Entry 9E2Y (electron microscopy, 3.20 A resolution); this record covers chains 2 and 6 of the 14 polymer chains in the assembly.

[Chain 2]
Molecule: DNA replication licensing factor MCM2
From: Saccharomyces cerevisiae W303
Notes: EC 3.6.4.12
Reference sequence: P29469 (MCM2_YEAST); residue numbers follow UniProt; this construct covers 1-868
Sequence (868 residues; each row starts with the number of its first residue):
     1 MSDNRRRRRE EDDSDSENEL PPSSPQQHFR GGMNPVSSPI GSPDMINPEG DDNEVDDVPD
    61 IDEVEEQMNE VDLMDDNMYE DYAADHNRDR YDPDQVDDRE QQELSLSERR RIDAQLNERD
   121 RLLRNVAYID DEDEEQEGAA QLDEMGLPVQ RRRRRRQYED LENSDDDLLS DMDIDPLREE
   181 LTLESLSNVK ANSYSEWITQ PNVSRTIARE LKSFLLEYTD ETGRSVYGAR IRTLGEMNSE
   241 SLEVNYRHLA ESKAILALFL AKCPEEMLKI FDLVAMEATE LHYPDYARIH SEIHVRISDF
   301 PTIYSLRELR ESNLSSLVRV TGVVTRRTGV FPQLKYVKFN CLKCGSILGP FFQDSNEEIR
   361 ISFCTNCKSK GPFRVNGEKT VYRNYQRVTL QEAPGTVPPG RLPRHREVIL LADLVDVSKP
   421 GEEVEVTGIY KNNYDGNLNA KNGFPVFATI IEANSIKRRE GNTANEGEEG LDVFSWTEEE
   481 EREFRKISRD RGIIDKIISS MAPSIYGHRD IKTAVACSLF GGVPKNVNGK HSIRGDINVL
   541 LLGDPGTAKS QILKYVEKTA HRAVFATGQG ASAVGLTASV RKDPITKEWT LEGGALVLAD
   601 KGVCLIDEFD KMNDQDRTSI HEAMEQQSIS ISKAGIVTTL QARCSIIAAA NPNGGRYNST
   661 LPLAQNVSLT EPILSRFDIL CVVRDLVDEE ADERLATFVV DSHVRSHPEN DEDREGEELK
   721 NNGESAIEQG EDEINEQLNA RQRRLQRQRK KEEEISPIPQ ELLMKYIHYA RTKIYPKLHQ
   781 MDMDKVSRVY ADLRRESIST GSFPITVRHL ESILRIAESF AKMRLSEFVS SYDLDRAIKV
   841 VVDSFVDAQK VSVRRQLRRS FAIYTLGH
Disordered / not traced: 1-173, 711-738, 866-868
UniProt features mapped onto this chain:
  - zinc finger: Cys-341 to Cys-367 (C4-type)
  - motif: Ser-675 to Asp-678 (Arginine finger)
  - binding site (ATP): Gly-543 to Ser-550
  - modified residue (Phosphoserine): Ser-14, Ser-16, Ser-23, Ser-164, Ser-170
  - natural variant: Glu-392 (E392K: In allele MCM2-1)
  - mutagenesis: Cys-364 (C364Y/F/S/H: Loss of activity), Cys-367 (C367Y/F/S/H: Loss of activity), Lys-549 (K549A: Reduces MCM2-7 complex helicase activity. Abolishes MCM2-7 complex helicase activity; when associated with MCM5 A-422. Reduces MCM2-7 complex helicase activity; when associated with MCM3 A-415), Arg-676 (R676A: Loss of MCM2-7 complex helicase activity)
Ion coordination: Zn2+: Cys-341, Cys-364; Mg2+: Ser-550 (together with ADP)
Ligand contacts:
  - ADP (adenosine-5'-diphosphate): Ser-504, Ile-505, Tyr-506, Gly-507, His-508, Asp-544, Pro-545, Gly-546, Thr-547, Ala-548, Lys-549, Ser-550, Gln-551, Leu-695, Val-699
  - ATP (adenosine-5'-triphosphate): His-531, Ile-533, Glu-625, Gln-626, Ser-675, Arg-676, Val-807, Arg-808, Glu-811, Arg-815

[Chain 6]
Molecule: DNA replication licensing factor MCM6
From: Saccharomyces cerevisiae W303
Notes: EC 3.6.4.12
Reference sequence: P53091 (MCM6_YEAST); numbering as in UniProt (aligned over 1-1017)
Sequence (1017 residues; numbered 1 to 1017; the number before each row is that of its first residue):
     1 MSSPFPADTP SSNRPSNSSP PPSSIGAGFG SSSGLDSQIG SRLHFPSSSQ PHVSNSQTGP
    61 FVNDSTQFSS QRLQTDGSAT NDMEGNEPAR SFKSRALNHV KKVDDVTGEK VREAFEQFLE
   121 DFSVQSTDTG EVEKVYRAQI EFMKIYDLNT IYIDYQHLSM RENGALAMAI SEQYYRFLPF
   181 LQKGLRRVVR KYAPELLNTS DSLKRSEGDE GQADEDEQQD DDMNGSSLPR DSGSSAAPGN
   241 GTSAMATRSI TTSTSPEQTE RVFQISFFNL PTVHRIRDIR SEKIGSLLSI SGTVTRTSEV
   301 RPELYKASFT CDMCRAIVDN VEQSFKYTEP TFCPNPSCEN RAFWTLNVTR SRFLDWQKVR
   361 IQENANEIPT GSMPRTLDVI LRGDSVERAK PGDRCKFTGV EIVVPDVTQL GLPGVKPSST
   421 LDTRGISKTT EGLNSGVTGL RSLGVRDLTY KISFLACHVI SIGSNIGASS PDANSNNRET
   481 ELQMAANLQA NNVYQDNERD QEVFLNSLSS DEINELKEMV KDEHIYDKLV RSIAPAVFGH
   541 EAVKKGILLQ MLGGVHKSTV EGIKLRGDIN ICVVGDPSTS KSQFLKYVVG FAPRSVYTSG
   601 KASSAAGLTA AVVRDEEGGD YTIEAGALML ADNGICCIDE FDKMDISDQV AIHEAMEQQT
   661 ISIAKAGIHA TLNARTSILA AANPVGGRYN RKLSLRGNLN MTAPIMSRFD LFFVILDDCN
   721 EKIDTELASH IVDLHMKRDE AIEPPFSAEQ LRRYIKYART FKPILTKEAR SYLVEKYKEL
   781 RKDDAQGFSR SSYRITVRQL ESMIRLSEAI ARANCVDEIT PSFIAEAYDL LRQSIIRVDV
   841 DDVEMDEEFD NIESQSHAAS GNNDDNDDGT GSGVITSEPP ADIEEGQSEA TARPGTSEKK
   901 KTTVTYDKYV SMMNMIVRKI AEVDREGAEE LTAVDIVDWY LLQKENDLGS LAEYWEERRL
   961 AFKVIKRLVK DRILMEIHGT RHNLRDLENE ENENNKTVYV IHPNCEVLDQ LEPQDSS
Disordered / not traced: 1-90, 125-131, 201-251, 419-428, 464-499, 786-792, 836-1017
UniProt features mapped onto this chain:
  - motif: Ser-707 to Asp-710 (Arginine finger)
  - binding site (ATP): Gly-575 to Ser-582
  - modified residue: Ser-78 (Phosphoserine), Ser-249 (Phosphoserine), Ser-372 (Phosphoserine), Thr-766 (Phosphothreonine)
  - mutagenesis: Lys-581 (K581A: Loss of MCM2-7 complex helicase activity)
Ion coordination: Zn2+: Cys-311, Cys-314, Cys-333, Cys-338; Mg2+: Ser-582 (together with ATP)
Ligand contacts:
  - ADP (adenosine-5'-diphosphate): Leu-565, Glu-657, Gln-658, Arg-708, Val-797, Arg-798, Glu-801
  - ATP: Ala-536, Val-537, Phe-538, His-540, Asp-576, Pro-577, Ser-578, Thr-579, Ser-580, Lys-581, Ser-582, Gln-583, Asp-639, Asn-683, Leu-727, His-730, Ile-731

[Chain 2 / chain 6 interface]
Contacting residue pairs (134):
  Ser-187(2) / Thr-252(6)  hydrogen bond (side chain-backbone)
  Ser-187(2) / Ser-253(6)
  Val-189(2) / Thr-254(6)  hydrogen bond (backbone-side chain)
  Val-189(2) / Pro-256(6)  hydrophobic
  Ala-191(2) / Pro-256(6)
  Asn-192(2) / Pro-256(6)
  Ser-193(2) / Glu-257(6)
  Tyr-194(2) / Ser-253(6)
  Tyr-194(2) / Pro-256(6)
  Tyr-194(2) / Glu-257(6)
  Arg-307(2) / Glu-387(6)
  Arg-310(2) / Asp-355(6)
  Arg-310(2) / Glu-387(6)
  Glu-311(2) / Phe-353(6)
  Glu-311(2) / Asp-355(6)  hydrogen bond (backbone-side chain)
  Leu-314(2) / Pro-302(6)  hydrophobic
  Thr-325(2) / Asp-620(6)
  Arg-360(2) / Thr-345(6)
  Ser-362(2) / Phe-343(6)
  Pro-394(2) / Ala-670(6)  hydrophobic
  Pro-394(2) / Leu-672(6)  hydrophobic
  Gly-395(2) / Asn-673(6)  hydrogen bond (backbone-side chain)
  Pro-399(2) / Met-629(6)
  Pro-399(2) / Leu-630(6)
  Gly-400(2) / Ala-625(6)
  Arg-401(2) / Lys-390(6)
  Arg-401(2) / Pro-391(6)  hydrogen bond (side chain-backbone)
  Arg-404(2) / Thr-297(6)  hydrogen bond (side chain-backbone)
  Arg-404(2) / Ser-298(6)  hydrogen bond (side chain-backbone)
  Arg-404(2) / Glu-387(6)  salt bridge
  Gly-421(2) / His-669(6)
  Asn-432(2) / Val-348(6)
  Asn-432(2) / Phe-353(6)
  Tyr-434(2) / Tyr-327(6)  hydrophobic
  Tyr-434(2) / Leu-412(6)
  Tyr-434(2) / Pro-413(6)
  Gly-436(2) / Leu-412(6)
  Gly-436(2) / Val-415(6)
  Leu-438(2) / Arg-301(6)
  Asn-439(2) / Phe-325(6)
  Asn-439(2) / Tyr-327(6)
  Asn-439(2) / Val-407(6)
  Asn-439(2) / Leu-412(6)
  Ala-440(2) / Thr-408(6)
  Ala-440(2) / Leu-412(6)
  Asn-442(2) / Trp-356(6)
  Asn-442(2) / Lys-358(6)
  Gly-443(2) / Phe-325(6)
  Gly-443(2) / Val-407(6)
  Phe-444(2) / Glu-303(6)
  Phe-444(2) / Phe-325(6)
  Phe-444(2) / Trp-356(6)
  Phe-444(2) / Arg-382(6)
  Phe-444(2) / Val-404(6)  hydrophobic
  Pro-445(2) / Glu-303(6)
  Pro-445(2) / Leu-304(6)  hydrogen bond (backbone-backbone)
  Pro-445(2) / Ser-324(6)
  Val-446(2) / Arg-301(6)
  Val-446(2) / Pro-302(6)
  Val-446(2) / Trp-356(6)  hydrophobic
  Phe-447(2) / Pro-302(6)  hydrogen bond (backbone-backbone)
  Phe-447(2) / Leu-346(6)  hydrophobic
  Phe-447(2) / Phe-353(6)  hydrophobic
  Thr-449(2) / Pro-302(6)
  Glu-460(2) / His-669(6)  salt bridge
  Ala-502(2) / Glu-561(6)
  Pro-503(2) / Glu-561(6)
  Ser-504(2) / Thr-559(6)
  Ser-504(2) / Glu-561(6)  hydrogen bond
  Gly-546(2) / Val-797(6)
  Ser-550(2) / Gln-658(6)
  Gln-551(2) / Ile-563(6)
  Gln-551(2) / Lys-564(6)
  Gln-551(2) / Gln-658(6)  hydrogen bond
  Lys-554(2) / Glu-654(6)  salt bridge
  Lys-554(2) / Thr-660(6)
  Lys-558(2) / Glu-561(6)
  Phe-565(2) / Ser-662(6)
  Thr-567(2) / Glu-654(6)  hydrogen bond
  Thr-567(2) / Ser-662(6)
  Gln-569(2) / Ile-646(6)
  Gln-569(2) / Ser-647(6)
  Gln-569(2) / Val-650(6)
  Gln-569(2) / Lys-665(6)
  Gly-570(2) / Ser-662(6)
  Gly-570(2) / Ile-663(6)
  Gly-570(2) / Ala-664(6)  hydrogen bond (backbone-backbone)
  Ala-571(2) / Ala-664(6)
  Ser-572(2) / Ala-664(6)  hydrogen bond (backbone-backbone)
  Ser-572(2) / Lys-665(6)
  Ser-572(2) / Ala-666(6)
  Gly-575(2) / Ala-664(6)
  Gly-575(2) / Lys-665(6)
  Gly-575(2) / Ala-666(6)
  Arg-581(2) / Arg-614(6)
  Arg-581(2) / Asp-620(6)
  Pro-584(2) / Gly-618(6)
  Glu-592(2) / Gly-667(6)
  Glu-608(2) / His-653(6)  salt bridge
  Lys-611(2) / Val-650(6)
  Lys-611(2) / His-653(6)  hydrogen bond
  Arg-656(2) / Tyr-793(6)
  Asp-685(2) / Arg-781(6)  salt bridge
  Asp-685(2) / Tyr-793(6)  hydrogen bond (backbone-side chain)
  Leu-686(2) / Arg-781(6)  hydrogen bond (backbone-side chain)
  Leu-686(2) / Tyr-793(6)
  Val-687(2) / Arg-781(6)
  Val-687(2) / Tyr-793(6)
  Glu-689(2) / Lys-778(6)
  Asp-692(2) / Arg-781(6)  salt bridge
  Glu-693(2) / Val-774(6)
  Leu-695(2) / Val-797(6)  hydrophobic
  Ala-696(2) / Val-774(6)  hydrophobic
  Ala-696(2) / Tyr-777(6)  hydrophobic
  Ala-696(2) / Leu-800(6)  hydrophobic
  Val-699(2) / Leu-800(6)  hydrophobic
  Val-700(2) / Arg-770(6)
  Val-700(2) / Leu-773(6)  hydrophobic
  Asp-701(2) / Arg-770(6)
  His-703(2) / Lys-557(6)
  His-703(2) / Leu-565(6)
  His-703(2) / Glu-801(6)  salt bridge
  His-703(2) / Ile-804(6)
  Val-704(2) / Arg-770(6)
  Ser-706(2) / Lys-557(6)
  Ser-706(2) / Ser-558(6)
  Ser-706(2) / Thr-559(6)
  His-707(2) / Lys-762(6)  hydrogen bond (side chain-backbone)
  His-707(2) / Pro-763(6)  hydrogen bond (side chain-backbone)
  His-707(2) / Ile-764(6)
  Glu-709(2) / Lys-762(6)
  Gln-748(2) / Val-560(6)
  Glu-752(2) / Val-560(6)
  Ile-755(2) / Val-560(6)  hydrophobic
Interface residues without a listed pair, chain 2 (92 interface residues in all): Asn-188, Leu-258, Phe-363, Lys-370, Asn-437, Lys-441, Ala-464, Pro-545, Tyr-555, Ala-566, Val-574, Leu-576, Ser-579, Lys-582, Asn-651, Thr-697, Pro-708, Gln-760
Interface residues without a listed pair, chain 6 (101 interface residues in all): Ser-255, Glu-299, Val-300, Asp-312, Met-313, Gln-323, Lys-326, Trp-344, Arg-352, Gln-357, Ile-380, Asp-393, Ile-402, Leu-455, Val-555, His-556, Gly-562, Ile-623, Thr-671, Pro-704, Leu-765, Ala-785, Thr-796, Arg-798

[Summary]
92 residues of chain 2 and 101 residues of chain 6 are in contact, with 19 hydrogen bonds and 7 salt bridges.
Polar contacts include Arg-404(2)/Glu-387(6), Glu-460(2)/His-669(6) and Lys-554(2)/Glu-654(6). ADP is bound
between chain 2 and chain 6. Bound to chain 2: ATP.
Chain 2 is DNA replication licensing factor MCM2 and chain 6 is DNA replication licensing factor MCM6, both
from Saccharomyces cerevisiae W303; the structure, Cryo-EM structure of yeast CMG helicase stalled at
G4-containing DNA template, state 3, was determined by electron microscopy, deposited together with 9E2W, 9E2Z
and 9E2X.
